1YKY - chain X; structure by X-ray diffraction, 1.90 A resolution.

# Chain X
Molecule: Lysozyme C
Organism: Gallus gallus
Notes: EC 3.2.1.17
UniProt: P00698 (LYSC_CHICK); residues 1-129 here correspond to UniProt positions 19-147 (UniProt number = residue number + 18)
Amino-acid sequence (129 residues; row label = number of the first residue in the row):
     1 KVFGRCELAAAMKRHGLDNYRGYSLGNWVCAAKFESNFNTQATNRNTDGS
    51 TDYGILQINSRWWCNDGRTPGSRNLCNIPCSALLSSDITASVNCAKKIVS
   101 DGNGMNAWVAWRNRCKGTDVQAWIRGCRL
Disulfide bonds: Cys-6/Cys-127, Cys-30/Cys-115, Cys-64/Cys-80, Cys-76/Cys-94
Metal / ion sites: Na+: Ser-60, Cys-64, Ser-72, Arg-73
Residues lining bound ligands:
  - 1-butanol (1BO), molecule 1: Gly-4, Arg-5, Cys-6, Glu-7
  - 1-butanol (1BO), molecule 2: Asp-52, Leu-56, Gln-57, Ile-58, Asn-59, Trp-63, Ile-98, Ala-107, Trp-108
Curated features (UniProtKB/Swiss-Prot):
  - active site: Glu-35, Asp-52
  - binding site (substrate): Asp-101
From the paper describing this entry:
  - binding site for 1-butanol: Cys-6, Glu-7, Gln-57, Asn-59

# Overview
Bound to chain X: 1-butanol. Ser-60, Cys-64, Ser-72 and Arg-73 coordinate Na+. UniProt lists active-site
residues Glu-35 and Asp-52 and substrate-binding residue Asp-101. The paper reports a binding site for
1-butanol at Cys-6, Glu-7 and Gln-57 among others.
Chain X is Lysozyme C (Gallus gallus); the structure, Effect of alcohols on protein hydration, was determined
by X-ray diffraction, deposited together with 1YKX, 1YKZ, 1YL0, 1YL1 and 1Z55.
